8DHE - chains C and D of the 4 polymer chains in the assembly; structure by X-ray diffraction, 2.20 A resolution.

# Chain C (and D)
Molecule: Glycosyl hydrolase family 2, sugar bindingdomain protein
Organism: Tannerella forsythia
Notes: chain D of this document is another copy of the same molecule, construct and numbering; everything in this record applies to it too
UniProt: A0A0E4FP39 (A0A0E4FP39_TANFO); residues 24-687 here correspond to UniProt positions 26-689 (UniProt number = residue number + 2)
Amino-acid sequence (687 residues; numbered 1 to 687; the number before each row is that of its first residue):
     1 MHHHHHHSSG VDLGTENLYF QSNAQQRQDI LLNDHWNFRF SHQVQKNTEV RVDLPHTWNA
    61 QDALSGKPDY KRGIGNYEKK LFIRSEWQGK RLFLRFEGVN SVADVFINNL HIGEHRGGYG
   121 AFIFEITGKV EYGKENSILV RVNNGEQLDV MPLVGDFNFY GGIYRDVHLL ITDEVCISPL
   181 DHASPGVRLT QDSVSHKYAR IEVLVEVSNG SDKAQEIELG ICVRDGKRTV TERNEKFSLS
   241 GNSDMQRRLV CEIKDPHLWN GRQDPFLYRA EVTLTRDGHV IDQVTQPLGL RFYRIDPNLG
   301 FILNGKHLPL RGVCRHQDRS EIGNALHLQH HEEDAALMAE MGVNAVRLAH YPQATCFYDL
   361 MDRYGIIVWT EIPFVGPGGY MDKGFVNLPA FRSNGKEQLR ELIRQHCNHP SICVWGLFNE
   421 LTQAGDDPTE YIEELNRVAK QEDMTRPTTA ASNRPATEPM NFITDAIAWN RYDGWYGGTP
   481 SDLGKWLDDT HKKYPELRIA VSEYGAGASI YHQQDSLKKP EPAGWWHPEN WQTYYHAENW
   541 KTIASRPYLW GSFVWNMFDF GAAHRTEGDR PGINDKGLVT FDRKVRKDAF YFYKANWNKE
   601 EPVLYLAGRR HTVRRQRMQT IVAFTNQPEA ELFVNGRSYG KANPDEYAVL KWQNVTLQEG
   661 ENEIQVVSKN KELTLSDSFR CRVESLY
Not modelled in the structure: 1-25, 671-673, 686-687 (chain D: 1-25, 686-687)
Differences from the reference sequence: initiating methionine (1); expression tag (2-23)

# How chain C and chain D interact
Residue-residue contacts (44; chain C residue first):
  D29(C) - E684(D)
  I30(C) - R615(D)
  I30(C) - E684(D)
  L31(C) - V613(D)  hydrophobic
  L31(C) - R615(D)  hydrogen bond (backbone-side chain)
  L31(C) - E684(D)  hydrogen bond (backbone-side chain)
  V50(C) - W525(D)
  R51(C) - W525(D)
  R51(C) - W526(D)
  D53(C) - W526(D)
  Q61(C) - S65(D)
  Q61(C) - P571(D)
  S65(C) - Q61(D)
  S65(C) - S65(D)
  R319(C) - K584(D)
  S320(C) - E321(D)  hydrogen bond
  E321(C) - S320(D)
  E321(C) - R570(D)  salt bridge
  E321(C) - F581(D)
  H327(C) - Y511(D)
  H330(C) - Y511(D)  hydrogen bond
  E333(C) - K584(D)  salt bridge
  Y511(C) - H327(D)
  Y511(C) - Q329(D)
  Y511(C) - H330(D)  hydrogen bond
  W525(C) - R51(D)
  W526(C) - R51(D)
  W526(C) - D53(D)
  R570(C) - Q61(D)
  R570(C) - E321(D)  salt bridge
  P571(C) - Q61(D)
  F581(C) - E321(D)
  D582(C) - K584(D)  hydrogen bond (backbone-side chain)
  R583(C) - K584(D)  hydrogen bond (backbone-side chain)
  K584(C) - R319(D)
  K584(C) - E333(D)  salt bridge
  K584(C) - D582(D)  hydrogen bond (side chain-backbone)
  K584(C) - R583(D)
  K584(C) - K584(D)
  R615(C) - I30(D)
  R615(C) - L31(D)  hydrogen bond (side chain-backbone)
  E684(C) - D29(D)
  E684(C) - I30(D)
  E684(C) - L31(D)  hydrogen bond (side chain-backbone)
Interface residues without a listed pair, chain C (28 interface residues in all): I322, Q329, V613
Interface residues without a listed pair, chain D (29 interface residues in all): D34, V50, I322

# In short
Chain C and chain D form an interface of 28 and 29 residues respectively; the contacts include 10 hydrogen
bonds and 4 salt bridges. Polar pairs include E321(C)-R570(D), E333(C)-K584(D) and L31(C)-R615(D).
Chain C and chain D are both Glycosyl hydrolase family 2, sugar bindingdomain protein (Tannerella forsythia);
the structure, Tannerella forsythia beta-glucuronidase (mL1), was determined by X-ray diffraction (same
publication as 8E72, 8DHL, 8DHV and 8DHW).
